PDB entry 7LN0 | electron microscopy, 2.98 A resolution | chains E and G of the 7 polymer chains in the assembly

== Chain E ==
Molecule: Transitional endoplasmic reticulum ATPase
From: Homo sapiens
Notes: EC 3.6.4.6
UniProtKB: P55072 (TERA_HUMAN); residues 1-806 here = UniProt positions 1-806
Amino-acid sequence (806 residues; each row starts with the number of its first residue):
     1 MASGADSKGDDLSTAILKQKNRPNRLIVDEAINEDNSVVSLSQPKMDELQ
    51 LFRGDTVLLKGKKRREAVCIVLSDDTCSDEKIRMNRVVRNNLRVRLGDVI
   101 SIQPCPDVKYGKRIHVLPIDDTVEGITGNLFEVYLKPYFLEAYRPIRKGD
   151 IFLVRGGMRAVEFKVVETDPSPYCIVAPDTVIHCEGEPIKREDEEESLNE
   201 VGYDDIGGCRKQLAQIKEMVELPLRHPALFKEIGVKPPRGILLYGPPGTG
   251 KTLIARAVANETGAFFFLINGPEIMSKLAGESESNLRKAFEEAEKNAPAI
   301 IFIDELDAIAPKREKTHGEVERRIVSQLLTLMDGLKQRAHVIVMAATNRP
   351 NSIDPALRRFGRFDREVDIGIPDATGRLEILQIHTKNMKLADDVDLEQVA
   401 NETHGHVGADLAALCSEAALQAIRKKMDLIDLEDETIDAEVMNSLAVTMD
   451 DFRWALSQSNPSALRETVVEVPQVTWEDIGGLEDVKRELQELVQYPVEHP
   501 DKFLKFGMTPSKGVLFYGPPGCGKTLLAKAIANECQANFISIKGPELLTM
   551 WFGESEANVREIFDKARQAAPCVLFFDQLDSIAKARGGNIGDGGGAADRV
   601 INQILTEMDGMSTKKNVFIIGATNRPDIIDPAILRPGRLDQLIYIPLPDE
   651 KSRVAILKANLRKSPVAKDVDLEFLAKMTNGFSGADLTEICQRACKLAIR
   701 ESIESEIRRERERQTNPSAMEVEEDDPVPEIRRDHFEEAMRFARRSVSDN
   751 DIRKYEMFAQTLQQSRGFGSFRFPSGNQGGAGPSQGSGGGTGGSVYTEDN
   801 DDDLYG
Disordered / not traced: 1-11, 715-726, 767-806
Sequence notes: engineered mutation Glu232 (Ala in P55072), Gln578 (Glu in P55072)
Bound ions: Mg2+ site 1: Thr252 (together with ATP); Mg2+ site 2: Thr525 (together with ATP)
Small-molecule neighbours:
  - ATP (adenosine-5'-triphosphate), molecule 1: Asp205, Ile206, Gly207, Cys209, Pro246, Pro247, Gly248, Thr249, Gly250, Lys251, Thr252, Leu253, Arg256, Glu305, Asn348, Ile380, His384, Val407, Gly408, Ala409
  - ATP, molecule 2: Asp478, Ile479, Gly480, Pro519, Pro520, Gly521, Cys522, Gly523, Lys524, Thr525, Leu526, Gln578, Asn624, Ile656, Asn660, Gly684, Ala685, Thr688
UniProt features mapped onto this chain:
  - region: Thr797 to Gly806 (Interaction with UBXN6)
  - motif: Asp802 to Gly806 (PIM motif)
  - binding site (ATP): Pro247 to Leu253, Asn348, His384, Gly521 to Leu526
  - modified residue: Ala2 (N-acetylalanine), Ser3 (Phosphoserine), Ser7 (Phosphoserine), Ser13 (Phosphoserine), Ser37 (Phosphoserine), Lys315 (N6,N6,N6-trimethyllysine), Thr436 (Phosphothreonine), Ser462 (Phosphoserine), Lys502 (N6-acetyllysine), Lys505 (N6-acetyllysine), Lys668 (N6-acetyllysine), Ser702 (Phosphoserine), Lys754 (N6-acetyllysine), Ser770 (Phosphoserine), Ser775 (Phosphoserine), Ser787 (Phosphoserine), Tyr805 (Phosphotyrosine)
  - cross-link (Glycyl lysine isopeptide (Lys-Gly)): Lys8 (interchain with G-Cter in SUMO2), Lys18 (interchain with G-Cter in SUMO2)
  - natural variant: Arg95 (R95G: In IBMPFD1), Gly97 (G97E: In CMT2Y), Ile126 (I126F: In IBMPFD1; uncertain significance), Arg155 (R155C: In IBMPFD1; R155H: In FTDALS6 and IBMPFD1; R155L: In IBMPFD1; R155P: In IBMPFD1; R155S: In IBMPFD1), Arg159 (R159G: In FTDALS6; R159H: In IBMPFD1), Ala160 (A160T: In IBMPFD1; uncertain significance), Glu185 (E185K: In CMT2Y), Arg191 (R191Q: In FTDALS6 and IBMPFD1), Leu198 (L198W: In IBMPFD1), Glu232 (A232E: In IBMPFD1; this construct carries the variant), Ile254 (I254F: In IBMPFD1; uncertain significance), Ile369 (I369T: In IBMPFD1; uncertain significance), 2 further natural variant entries in UniProt
  - mutagenesis: Phe52 to Asp55 (Abolishes interaction with NPLOC4; when associated with A-110), Arg53 (R53A: Minor effect on affinity for ATP and ADP), Arg86 (R86A: Strongly increased affinity for ATP. Strongly reduced affinity for ADP), Tyr110 (Y110A: Abolishes interaction with NPLOC4; when associated with 52-A--A-55), Arg113 to His115 (Severely reduced binding to DERL1), Phe131 (F131R: Severely reduced binding to DERL1), Leu140 (L140D: Severely reduced binding to DERL1), Asp179 (D179R: No effect on binding to DERL1), His183 (H183W: Severely reduced binding to DERL1), Lys251 (K251Q: Impairs ERAD degradation of HMGCR and does not inhibit interaction with RHBDD1; when associated with Q-524), Glu305 (E305Q: Defect in ubiquitin-dependent protein degradation by the proteasome; when associated with Q-578), Lys312 (K312A: Does not affect methylation by VCPKMT), 7 further mutagenesis entries in UniProt
What the authors report for this chain:
  - mutagenesis - W551A/F552A, R599A: abolished catalytic activity
  - mutagenesis - I590A/D592A: unchanged catalytic activity
  - mutagenesis - L464A: decreased catalytic activity
  - disease-associated variants - A232E: increased catalytic activity (citing earlier work)
  - mutagenesis - E578Q: decreased catalytic activity (citing earlier work)

== Chain G ==
Molecule: Hexa-ubiquitin
From: Homo sapiens
Amino-acid sequence (9 residues; row label = number of the first residue in the row; X marks 9 residues of unknown identity (built as UNK)):
     1 XXXXXXXXX

== Interface between chain E and chain G ==
Chain E residues in contact with chain G, 8 residues: Met550, Trp551, Phe552, Asp592, Gly593, Gly594, Ala596, Arg599

== Summary ==
No residue of chain E is in contact with chain G. Ligands of chain E: ATP. UniProt lists 15 ATP-binding
residues and 23 mutagenesis sites on chain E. The paper reports that W551A/F552A and R599A of chain E abolish
catalytic activity; L464A and E578Q of chain E reduce catalytic activity; 6 substitutions were tested in all.
Here chain E is Transitional endoplasmic reticulum ATPase and chain G is Hexa-ubiquitin, both from Homo
sapiens. Entry 7LN0 (Cryo-EM structure of human p97 in complex with Npl4/Ufd1 and Ub6 (Class 2)) was
determined by electron microscopy (same publication as 7LMZ, 7LN1, 7LN2, 7LN3, 7LN4, 7LN5 and 7LN6).
